3W3A - chains C and F of the 8 polymer chains in the assembly; structure by X-ray diffraction, 3.90 A resolution.

[Chain C]
Molecule: V-type ATP synthase alpha chain
Source organism: Thermus thermophilus
Notes: EC 3.6.3.14; fragment: subunit a
UniProt: Q56403 (VATA_THET8); residues 1-577 here = UniProt positions 1-577
Sequence (577 residues; each row starts with the number of its first residue):
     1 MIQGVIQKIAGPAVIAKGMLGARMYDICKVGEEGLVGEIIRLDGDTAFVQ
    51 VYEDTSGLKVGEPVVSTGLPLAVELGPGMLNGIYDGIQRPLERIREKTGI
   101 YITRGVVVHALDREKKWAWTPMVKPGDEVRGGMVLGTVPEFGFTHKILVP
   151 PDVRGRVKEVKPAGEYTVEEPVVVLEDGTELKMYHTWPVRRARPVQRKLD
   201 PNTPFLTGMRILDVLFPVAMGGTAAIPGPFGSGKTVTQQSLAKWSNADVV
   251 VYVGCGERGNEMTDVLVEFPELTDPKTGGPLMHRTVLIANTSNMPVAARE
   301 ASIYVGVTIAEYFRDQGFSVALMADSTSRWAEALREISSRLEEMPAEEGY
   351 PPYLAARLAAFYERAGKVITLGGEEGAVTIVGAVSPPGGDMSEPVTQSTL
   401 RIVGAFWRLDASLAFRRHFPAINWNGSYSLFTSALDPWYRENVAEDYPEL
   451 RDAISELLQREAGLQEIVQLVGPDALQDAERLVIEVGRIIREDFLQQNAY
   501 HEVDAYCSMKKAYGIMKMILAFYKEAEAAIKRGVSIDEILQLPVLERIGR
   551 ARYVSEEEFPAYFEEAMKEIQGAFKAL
Residues lining bound ligands: ADP (adenosine-5'-diphosphate): Pro229, Phe230, Gly231, Ser232, Gly233, Lys234, Thr235, Val236, Thr237, Ser240, Glu261, Phe419, Pro420, Ala421, Tyr500

[Chain F]
Molecule: V-type ATP synthase beta chain
Source organism: Thermus thermophilus
Notes: EC 3.6.3.14; fragment: subunit b
UniProt: Q56404 (VATB_THET8); numbering as in UniProt (aligned over 7-463)
Sequence (457 residues; row label = number of the first residue in the row):
     7 EYTGITYISGPLLFVENAKDLAYGAIVDIKDGTGRVRGGQVIEVSEEYAV
    57 IQVFEETTGLDLATTSVSLVEDVARLGVSKEMLGRRFNGIGKPIDGLPPI
   107 TPEKRLPITGLPLNPVARRKPEQFIQTGISTIDVMNTLVRGQKLPIFSGS
   157 GLPANEIAAQIARQATVRPDLSGEGEKEEPFAVVFAAMGITQRELSYFIQ
   207 EFERTGALSRSVLFLNKADDPTIERILTPRMALTVAEYLAFEHDYHVLVI
   257 LTDMTNYCEALREIGAAREEIPGRRGYPGYMYTDLATIYERAGVVEGKKG
   307 SVTQIPILSMPDDDRTHPIPDLTGYITEGQIQLSRELHRKGIYPPIDPLP
   357 SLSRLMNNGVGKGKTREDHKQVSDQLYSAYANGVDIRKLVAIIGEDALTE
   407 NDRRYLQFADAFERFFINQGQQNRSIEESLQIAWALLSMLPQGELKRISK
   457 DHIGKYY
Residues lining bound ligands: ADP (adenosine-5'-diphosphate): Tyr331, Glu334, Ser359, Arg360, Leu361, Asn363

[How chain C and chain F interact]
Pairs across the interface (59):
  Gly21(C) with Asp67(F); Ala69(F)
  Ala22(C) with Leu66(F); Asp67(F)
  Arg23(C) with Leu66(F); Asp67(F), salt bridge
  Met24(C) with Ile14(F), hydrophobic; Thr63(F); Gly65(F), hydrogen bond (backbone-backbone); Leu66(F), hydrogen bond (backbone-backbone)
  Ile40(C) with Ser15(F), hydrogen bond (backbone-side chain)
  Arg41(C) with Tyr13(F), hydrogen bond; Ile14(F); Ser15(F), hydrogen bond (backbone-side chain)
  Leu42(C) with Tyr13(F); Ile14(F), hydrogen bond (backbone-backbone); Ser15(F); Leu68(F), hydrophobic
  Asp43(C) with Thr12(F)
  Gly44(C) with Thr12(F); Leu68(F)
  Arg197(C) with Leu201(F)
  Lys198(C) with Gln198(F)
  Asp200(C) with Gln198(F); Ser202(F), hydrogen bond; Gln206(F)
  Met344(C) with Ala272(F); Ala273(F), hydrophobic
  Ala346(C) with Arg268(F); Gly282(F)
  Glu347(C) with Tyr283(F), hydrogen bond
  Pro352(C) with Arg268(F), hydrogen bond (backbone-side chain); Glu269(F)
  Ala356(C) with Glu265(F)
  Glu363(C) with Ile196(F); Thr197(F), hydrogen bond (side chain-backbone); Gln198(F), hydrogen bond (side chain-backbone); Ala224(F); Asp225(F)
  Gln397(C) with Ser156(F); Pro317(F); Asp318(F)
  Arg401(C) with Thr261(F), hydrogen bond (side chain-backbone); Asn262(F); Glu265(F), salt bridge
  Ile402(C) with Gly195(F); Thr197(F); Ala224(F), hydrophobic; Asn262(F)
  Tyr428(C) with Ser156(F), hydrogen bond (side chain-backbone); Gly157(F), hydrogen bond (side chain-backbone); Arg341(F)
  Leu430(C) with Glu162(F); Arg199(F), hydrogen bond (backbone-side chain)
  Phe431(C) with Arg199(F)
  Glu456(C) with Lys346(F)
  Gln459(C) with Arg345(F), hydrogen bond (side chain-backbone)
  Ile467(C) with Ala397(F)
  Leu470(C) with Ile398(F)
Other interface residues (no listed pair), chain C (41 interface residues in all): Asp26, Gly68, Leu199, Pro345, Tyr353, Leu354, Ala355, Ala359, Ala360, Ser392, Leu400, Val403, Asn425
Other interface residues (no listed pair), chain F (48 interface residues in all): Thr64, Thr70, Leu158, Glu200, Tyr203, Lys223, Asp259, Glu275, Arg281

[Summary]
The interface between chain C and chain F involves 41 residues on one side and 48 on the other, with 16
hydrogen bonds and 2 salt bridges. Polar pairs include Arg23(C)-Asp67(F), Arg401(C)-Glu265(F) and
Ile40(C)-Ser15(F). Bound to chain C: ADP. Chain F binds ADP.
Here chain C is V-type ATP synthase alpha chain and chain F is V-type ATP synthase beta chain, both from
Thermus thermophilus. Entry 3W3A (Crystal structure of V1-ATPase at 3.9 angstrom resolution) was determined by
X-ray diffraction.
